PDB entry 1OXS | X-ray diffraction, 1.65 A resolution | chain C

[Chain C]
Name: ABC transporter, ATP binding protein
Organism: Sulfolobus solfataricus
UniProtKB: Q97UY8 (Q97UY8_SULSO); numbering as in UniProt (aligned over 1-353)
Chain sequence (353 residues; row label = number of the first residue in the row):
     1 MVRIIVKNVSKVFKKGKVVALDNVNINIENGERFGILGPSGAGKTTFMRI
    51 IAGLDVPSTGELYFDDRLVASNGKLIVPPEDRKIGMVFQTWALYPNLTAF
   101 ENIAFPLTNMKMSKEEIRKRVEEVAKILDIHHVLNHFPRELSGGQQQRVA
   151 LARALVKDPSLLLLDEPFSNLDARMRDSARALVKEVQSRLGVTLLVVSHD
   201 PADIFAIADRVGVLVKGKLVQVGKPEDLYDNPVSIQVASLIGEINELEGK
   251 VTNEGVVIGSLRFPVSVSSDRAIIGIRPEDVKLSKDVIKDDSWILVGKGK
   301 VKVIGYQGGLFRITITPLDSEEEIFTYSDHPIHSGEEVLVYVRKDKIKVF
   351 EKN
Unresolved in the structure: 353
UniProt features mapped onto this chain:
  - binding site (ATP): Ser-40 to Thr-46, Gln-89, Glu-166
  - mutagenesis: Ser-142 (S142A: Decrease in ATPase activity. Can form dimers), Gly-144 (G144A: Loss of ATPase activity. Cannot form dimers. Forms an active heterodimer; when associated with A-166), Glu-166 (E166A: Loss of ATPase activity. Can form dimers in the presence of ATP-Mg(2+). Forms an active heterodimer; when associated with A-144; E166Q: Strong decrease in ATPase activity ...)

[Summary]
UniProt lists 9 ATP-binding residues and 3 mutagenesis sites.
Chain C is ABC transporter, ATP binding protein (Sulfolobus solfataricus); the structure, Crystal structure of
GlcV, the ABC-ATPase of the glucose ABC transporter from Sulfolobus solfataricus, was determined by X-ray
diffraction together with 1OXT, 1OXU and 1OXV from the same study.
